Entry 5GLA (X-ray diffraction, 1.50 A resolution); this record covers chain A.

# Chain A
Protein: Beta-lactamase
Source organism: Burkholderia thailandensis
Notes: EC 3.5.2.6
UniProt: A0A2Z4SUB5 (A0A2Z4SUB5_BURTH); the construct has insertions or renumbered stretches relative to UniProt, so the offset changes along the chain: 26-172 = UniProt 31-177; 183-248 = UniProt 178-243; 250-262 = UniProt 244-256; 264-301 = UniProt 257-294
Amino-acid sequence (278 residues; each row starts with the number of its first residue; note: 2 numbers in that range are skipped by the numbering (no residue carries them; nothing is unmodelled there)):
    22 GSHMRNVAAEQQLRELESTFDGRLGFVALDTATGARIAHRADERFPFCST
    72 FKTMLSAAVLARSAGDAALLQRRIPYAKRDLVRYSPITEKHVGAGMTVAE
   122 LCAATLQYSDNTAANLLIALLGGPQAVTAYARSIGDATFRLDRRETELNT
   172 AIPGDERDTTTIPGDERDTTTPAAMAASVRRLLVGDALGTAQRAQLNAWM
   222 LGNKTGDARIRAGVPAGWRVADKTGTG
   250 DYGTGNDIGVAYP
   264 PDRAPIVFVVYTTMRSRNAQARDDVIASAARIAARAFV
Unresolved in the structure: 173-183
Construct notes: expression tag (22-25); insertion (173-182)
Reported in the primary citation:
  - conformationally variable residues (side-chain flip): Y105, E166 to N170
  - catalytic residues: E166

# Overview
The paper reports the catalytic residue E166; conformational variability at Y105 and E166.
Chain A is Beta-lactamase (Burkholderia thailandensis); the structure, Crystal structure of the class A
beta-lactamase PenL-tTR10 containing 10 residues insertion in omega-loop, was determined by X-ray diffraction
(same publication as 5GL9, 5GLB, 5GLC and 5GLD).
